4QN2 - chains D and G of the 4 polymer chains in the assembly; structure by X-ray diffraction, 2.60 A resolution.

== Chain D (and G) ==
Name: Betaine aldehyde dehydrogenase
Organism: Staphylococcus aureus subsp. aureus
Notes: EC 1.2.1.8; chain G of this document is another copy of the same molecule, construct and numbering; everything in this record applies to it too
UniProtKB: Q5HCU0 (Q5HCU0_STAAC); residues 1-496 here = UniProt positions 1-496
Chain sequence (517 residues; numbered -20 to 496; the number before each row is that of its first residue; numbers below 1 keep their minus sign (Met-20 is residue -20)):
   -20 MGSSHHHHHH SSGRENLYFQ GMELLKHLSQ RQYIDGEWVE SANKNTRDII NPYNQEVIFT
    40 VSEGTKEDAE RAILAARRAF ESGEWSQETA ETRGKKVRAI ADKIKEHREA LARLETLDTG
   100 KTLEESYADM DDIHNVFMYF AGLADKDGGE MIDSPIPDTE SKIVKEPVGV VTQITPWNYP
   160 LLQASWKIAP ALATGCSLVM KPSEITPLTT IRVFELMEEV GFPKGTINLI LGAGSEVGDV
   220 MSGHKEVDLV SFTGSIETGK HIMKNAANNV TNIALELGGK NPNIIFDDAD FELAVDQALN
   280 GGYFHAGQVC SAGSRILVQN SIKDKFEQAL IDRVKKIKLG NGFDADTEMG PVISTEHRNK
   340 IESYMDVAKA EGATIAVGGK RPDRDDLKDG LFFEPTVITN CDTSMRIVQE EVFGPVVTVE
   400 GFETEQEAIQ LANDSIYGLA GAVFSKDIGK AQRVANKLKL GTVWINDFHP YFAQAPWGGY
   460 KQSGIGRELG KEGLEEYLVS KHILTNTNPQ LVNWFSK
Disordered / not traced: -20 to 0
Construct notes: expression tag (-20 to 0); engineered mutation Ser234 (Gly in Q5HCU0)
Ligand contacts: NAD (nicotinamide-adenine-dinucleotide): Ile153, Thr154, Pro155, Trp156, Asn157, Gln162, Trp165, Lys180, Pro181, Ser182, Glu183, Ala212, Gly213, Ser214, Gly217, Asp218, Phe231, Thr232, Gly233, Ser234, Thr237, His240, Ile241, Glu255, Leu256, Gly257, Gly258, Cys289, Glu390, Phe392, Leu418, Trp456, Ser462
What the authors report for this chain:
  - catalytic residues: Glu255, Cys289 (by similarity / conservation)
  - binding site for NAD: Ser234, Cys289
  - mutagenesis - G234S: increased binding to NAD (citing earlier work)
  - specificity-determining residues: Ile28 (proposed by the authors, not directly observed)

== Chain D / chain G interface ==
Contacting residue pairs - 162 pairs, chain D then chain G:
  Glu60(D) with Lys438(G), salt bridge
  Thr101(D) with Trp493(G)
  Glu103(D) with Trp493(G)
  Glu104(D) with Trp493(G)
  Glu129(D) with Lys470(G), salt bridge
  Ile131(D) with Gln453(G)
  Ser133(D) with Phe451(G)
  Pro134(D) with Phe451(G), hydrophobic; Gln453(G)
  Ile135(D) with Pro449(G), hydrophobic; Phe451(G), hydrophobic
  Ser140(D) with Phe451(G)
  Ile142(D) with Pro455(G)
  Glu145(D) with Asn435(G); Tyr459(G), hydrogen bond
  Lys239(D) with Ala246(G); Asn247(G), hydrogen bond (side chain-backbone)
  Met242(D) with Met242(G); Ala246(G), hydrophobic; Thr250(G)
  Lys243(D) with Lys243(G), hydrogen bond (backbone-side chain); Ala246(G); Asn247(G), hydrogen bond
  Ala246(D) with Lys239(G); Met242(G), hydrophobic; Lys243(G)
  Asn247(D) with Lys239(G), hydrogen bond (backbone-side chain); Lys243(G), hydrogen bond
  Asn248(D) with Gln461(G), hydrogen bond
  Val249(D) with Leu256(G), hydrophobic; Gln461(G); Ile464(G)
  Thr250(D) with Met242(G); Ile464(G)
  Leu256(D) with Val249(G), hydrophobic
  Leu272(D) with Pro488(G), hydrophobic; Gln489(G); Leu490(G), hydrophobic
  Asp275(D) with Leu490(G); Val491(G), hydrogen bond (side chain-backbone); Asn492(G), hydrogen bond (side chain-backbone)
  Leu278(D) with Phe494(G)
  Asn279(D) with Val491(G); Phe494(G)
  Tyr282(D) with Phe494(G), hydrophobic
  Phe283(D) with Trp493(G), hydrophobic; Phe494(G), hydrophobic
  Arg312(D) with Phe494(G), hydrogen bond (side chain-backbone); Ser495(G), hydrogen bond (side chain-backbone); Lys496(G)
  Lys315(D) with Ser495(G); Lys496(G)
  Ile316(D) with Phe494(G), hydrophobic
  Lys317(D) with Ser495(G), hydrogen bond
  Glu327(D) with Trp493(G), hydrogen bond (backbone-side chain); Phe494(G); Ser495(G), hydrogen bond
  Ile415(D) with Lys224(G)
  Gln431(D) with Lys141(G)
  Ala434(D) with Lys480(G), hydrogen bond (backbone-side chain)
  Asn435(D) with Glu145(G); Lys480(G), hydrogen bond (backbone-side chain); Ile482(G)
  Lys436(D) with Gln66(G)
  Leu437(D) with Lys480(G), hydrogen bond (backbone-side chain)
  Lys438(D) with Glu60(G), salt bridge
  Leu439(D) with Lys480(G)
  Gly440(D) with Ser479(G); Lys480(G); His481(G), hydrogen bond (backbone-backbone)
  Thr441(D) with His481(G)
  Val442(D) with His481(G), hydrogen bond (backbone-backbone); Ile482(G); Leu483(G), hydrogen bond (backbone-backbone)
  Trp443(D) with Leu483(G)
  Ile444(D) with Leu483(G), hydrogen bond (backbone-backbone); Thr484(G); Asn485(G), hydrogen bond (backbone-backbone)
  Asn445(D) with Asn485(G); Pro488(G)
  Asp446(D) with Asn485(G), hydrogen bond
  Pro449(D) with Ile135(G), hydrophobic; Leu483(G), hydrophobic
  Phe451(D) with Ser133(G); Pro134(G), hydrophobic; Ile135(G), hydrophobic; Ser140(G); His481(G); Leu483(G), hydrophobic
  Gln453(D) with Ile131(G); Asp132(G); Pro134(G)
  Ala454(D) with His481(G)
  Pro455(D) with Ile142(G); His481(G)
  Tyr459(D) with Glu145(G), hydrogen bond; Val478(G); Ser479(G); Lys480(G)
  Gln461(D) with Asn248(G); Val249(G)
  Ile464(D) with Val249(G); Thr250(G); Asn251(G)
  Arg466(D) with Val478(G); Ser479(G), hydrogen bond (side chain-backbone)
  Glu471(D) with Ser479(G), hydrogen bond
  Val478(D) with Tyr459(G); Arg466(G)
  Ser479(D) with Gly440(G); Tyr459(G); Arg466(G), hydrogen bond (backbone-side chain); Glu471(G), hydrogen bond
  Lys480(D) with Ala434(G), hydrogen bond (side chain-backbone); Asn435(G), hydrogen bond (side chain-backbone); Leu437(G), hydrogen bond (side chain-backbone); Leu439(G); Gly440(G); Tyr459(G)
  His481(D) with Gly440(G), hydrogen bond (backbone-backbone); Thr441(G); Val442(G), hydrogen bond (backbone-backbone); Phe451(G); Ala454(G); Pro455(G)
  Ile482(D) with Asn435(G); Val442(G)
  Leu483(D) with Val442(G), hydrogen bond (backbone-backbone); Trp443(G); Ile444(G), hydrogen bond (backbone-backbone); Pro449(G), hydrophobic; Phe451(G), hydrophobic
  Thr484(D) with Ile444(G)
  Asn485(D) with Ile444(G), hydrogen bond (backbone-backbone); Asn445(G); Asp446(G), hydrogen bond
  Pro488(D) with Leu272(G), hydrophobic; Asn445(G)
  Gln489(D) with Leu272(G)
  Leu490(D) with Leu272(G), hydrophobic; Asp275(G)
  Val491(D) with Asp275(G), hydrogen bond (backbone-side chain); Asn279(G)
  Asn492(D) with Asp275(G), hydrogen bond (backbone-side chain)
  Trp493(D) with Thr101(G); Glu103(G); Glu104(G); Phe283(G), hydrophobic; Glu327(G), hydrogen bond (side chain-backbone)
  Phe494(D) with Leu278(G); Asn279(G); Tyr282(G), hydrophobic; Phe283(G), hydrophobic; Arg312(G), hydrogen bond (backbone-side chain); Ile316(G), hydrophobic; Glu327(G)
  Ser495(D) with Arg312(G), hydrogen bond (backbone-side chain); Lys315(G); Lys317(G), hydrogen bond; Glu327(G), hydrogen bond
  Lys496(D) with Arg312(G); Lys315(G)
Interface residues without a listed pair, chain D (87 interface residues in all): Arg56, Asp132, Lys141, Ile235, Ala245, Asn251, Ile252, Leu254, Glu271, Gln276, Lys460, Gly463, Lys470
Interface residues without a listed pair, chain G (90 interface residues in all): Arg56, Phe59, Glu129, Lys144, Ile235, Ala245, Ile252, Leu254, Glu271, Gln276, Gln431, Lys436, Lys460, Gly463

== Overview ==
87 residues of chain D and 90 residues of chain G are in contact; the contacts include 44 hydrogen bonds and 3
salt bridges. Among the polar pairs are Glu60(D)-Lys438(G), Glu129(D)-Lys470(G) and Glu145(D)-Tyr459(G). Bound
to chain D: NAD. The paper reports catalytic residues Glu255(D) and Cys289(D); G234S of chain D increases
binding to NAD.
Both chains are Betaine aldehyde dehydrogenase (Staphylococcus aureus subsp. aureus). Entry 4QN2 (2.6 Angstrom
resolution crystal structure of betaine aldehyde dehydrogenase (betB) G234S mutant from Staphylococcus aureus
(IDP00699) ...) was determined by X-ray diffraction (same publication as 4QTO, 4QJE, 4Q92, 4NU9 and 4NEA).
